Entry 8YPF (X-ray diffraction, 2.00 A resolution); this record covers chains A and B.

Chain A:
Name: Mitogen-activated protein kinase 14
Source organism: Mus musculus
Notes: EC 2.7.11.24
Reference sequence: P47811 (MK14_MOUSE); residue numbers follow UniProt; this construct covers 1-360
Sequence (360 residues; numbered 1 to 360; the number before each row is that of its first residue):
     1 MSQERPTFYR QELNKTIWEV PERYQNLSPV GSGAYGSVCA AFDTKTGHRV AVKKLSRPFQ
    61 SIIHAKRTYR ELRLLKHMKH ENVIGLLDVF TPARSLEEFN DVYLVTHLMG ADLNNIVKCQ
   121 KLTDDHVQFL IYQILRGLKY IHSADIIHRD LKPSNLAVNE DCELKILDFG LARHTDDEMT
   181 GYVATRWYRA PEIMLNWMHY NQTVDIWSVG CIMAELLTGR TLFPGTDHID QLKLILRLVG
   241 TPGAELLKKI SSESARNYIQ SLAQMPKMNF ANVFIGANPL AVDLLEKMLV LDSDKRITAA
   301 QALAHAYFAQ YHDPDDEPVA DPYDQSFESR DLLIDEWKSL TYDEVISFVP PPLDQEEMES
Not modelled in the structure: 1-4, 171-183, 354-360

Chain B:
Name: Cyclic AMP-dependent transcription factor ATF-2
Source organism: Homo sapiens
Reference sequence: P15336 (ATF2_HUMAN); residue numbers follow UniProt; this construct covers 46-90
Sequence (45 residues; each row starts with the number of its first residue):
    46 KHKHEMTLKF GPARNDSVIV ADQTPTPTRF LKNCEEVGLF NELAS
Not modelled in the structure: 46-49, 57-90
Swiss-Prot annotation at these positions:
  - modified residue: T52 (Phosphothreonine), S62 (Phosphoserine), T69 (Phosphothreonine), T71 (Phosphothreonine), T73 (Phosphothreonine), S90 (Phosphoserine)
  - mutagenesis: T69 (T69A: Weak histone acetyltransferase activity), T71 (T71A: Impairs phosphorylation by PLK3. Weak histone acetyltransferase activity)

Chain A / chain B interface:
Residue-residue contacts (18):
  I116(A) with L53(B), hydrophobic
  C119(A) with K54(B); F55(B); G56(B)
  Q120(A) with L53(B); K54(B), hydrogen bond (side chain-backbone)
  H126(A) with E50(B), hydrogen bond (side chain-backbone); T52(B); L53(B)
  F129(A) with E50(B)
  V158(A) with L53(B), hydrophobic
  N159(A) with L53(B)
  E160(A) with T52(B); L53(B), hydrogen bond (backbone-backbone)
  D161(A) with E50(B)
  C162(A) with E50(B); L53(B), hydrophobic
  Y311(A) with E50(B)
Other interface residues (no listed pair), chain A (13 interface residues in all): L122, D125
Other interface residues (no listed pair), chain B (7 interface residues in all): M51

In short:
Chain A and chain B form an interface of 13 and 7 residues respectively; the contacts include 3 hydrogen
bonds. Polar pairs include Q120(A)-K54(B), H126(A)-E50(B) and E160(A)-L53(B). Curated annotation (UniProt)
lists 2 mutagenesis sites on chain B.
Chain A is Mitogen-activated protein kinase 14 (Mus musculus) and chain B is Cyclic AMP-dependent
transcription factor ATF-2 (Homo sapiens); the structure, The crystal structure of inactive p38 complexed with
a ATF2 from 46 to 90, was determined by X-ray diffraction.
